Entry 8BWY (electron microscopy, 38.00 A resolution (very low resolution: no residue pairs are listed; an interface is given only as per-side residue counts)); this record covers chains B and e of the 19 polymer chains in the assembly.

== Chain B ==
Name: Outer arm dynein beta heavy chain
Organism: Chlamydomonas reinhardtii
Reference sequence: I7M9J2 (I7M9J2_TETTS); numbering as in UniProt; present here: 1-2724, 2730-4595
Amino-acid sequence (4595 residues; numbered 1 to 4595 plus 4 insertion-coded residues; 4 numbers in that range are skipped by the numbering (no residue carries them; nothing is unmodelled there); the number before each row is that of its first residue; a row labelled like 2724A-2724D holds insertion residues (2724A, then the next letters in order)):
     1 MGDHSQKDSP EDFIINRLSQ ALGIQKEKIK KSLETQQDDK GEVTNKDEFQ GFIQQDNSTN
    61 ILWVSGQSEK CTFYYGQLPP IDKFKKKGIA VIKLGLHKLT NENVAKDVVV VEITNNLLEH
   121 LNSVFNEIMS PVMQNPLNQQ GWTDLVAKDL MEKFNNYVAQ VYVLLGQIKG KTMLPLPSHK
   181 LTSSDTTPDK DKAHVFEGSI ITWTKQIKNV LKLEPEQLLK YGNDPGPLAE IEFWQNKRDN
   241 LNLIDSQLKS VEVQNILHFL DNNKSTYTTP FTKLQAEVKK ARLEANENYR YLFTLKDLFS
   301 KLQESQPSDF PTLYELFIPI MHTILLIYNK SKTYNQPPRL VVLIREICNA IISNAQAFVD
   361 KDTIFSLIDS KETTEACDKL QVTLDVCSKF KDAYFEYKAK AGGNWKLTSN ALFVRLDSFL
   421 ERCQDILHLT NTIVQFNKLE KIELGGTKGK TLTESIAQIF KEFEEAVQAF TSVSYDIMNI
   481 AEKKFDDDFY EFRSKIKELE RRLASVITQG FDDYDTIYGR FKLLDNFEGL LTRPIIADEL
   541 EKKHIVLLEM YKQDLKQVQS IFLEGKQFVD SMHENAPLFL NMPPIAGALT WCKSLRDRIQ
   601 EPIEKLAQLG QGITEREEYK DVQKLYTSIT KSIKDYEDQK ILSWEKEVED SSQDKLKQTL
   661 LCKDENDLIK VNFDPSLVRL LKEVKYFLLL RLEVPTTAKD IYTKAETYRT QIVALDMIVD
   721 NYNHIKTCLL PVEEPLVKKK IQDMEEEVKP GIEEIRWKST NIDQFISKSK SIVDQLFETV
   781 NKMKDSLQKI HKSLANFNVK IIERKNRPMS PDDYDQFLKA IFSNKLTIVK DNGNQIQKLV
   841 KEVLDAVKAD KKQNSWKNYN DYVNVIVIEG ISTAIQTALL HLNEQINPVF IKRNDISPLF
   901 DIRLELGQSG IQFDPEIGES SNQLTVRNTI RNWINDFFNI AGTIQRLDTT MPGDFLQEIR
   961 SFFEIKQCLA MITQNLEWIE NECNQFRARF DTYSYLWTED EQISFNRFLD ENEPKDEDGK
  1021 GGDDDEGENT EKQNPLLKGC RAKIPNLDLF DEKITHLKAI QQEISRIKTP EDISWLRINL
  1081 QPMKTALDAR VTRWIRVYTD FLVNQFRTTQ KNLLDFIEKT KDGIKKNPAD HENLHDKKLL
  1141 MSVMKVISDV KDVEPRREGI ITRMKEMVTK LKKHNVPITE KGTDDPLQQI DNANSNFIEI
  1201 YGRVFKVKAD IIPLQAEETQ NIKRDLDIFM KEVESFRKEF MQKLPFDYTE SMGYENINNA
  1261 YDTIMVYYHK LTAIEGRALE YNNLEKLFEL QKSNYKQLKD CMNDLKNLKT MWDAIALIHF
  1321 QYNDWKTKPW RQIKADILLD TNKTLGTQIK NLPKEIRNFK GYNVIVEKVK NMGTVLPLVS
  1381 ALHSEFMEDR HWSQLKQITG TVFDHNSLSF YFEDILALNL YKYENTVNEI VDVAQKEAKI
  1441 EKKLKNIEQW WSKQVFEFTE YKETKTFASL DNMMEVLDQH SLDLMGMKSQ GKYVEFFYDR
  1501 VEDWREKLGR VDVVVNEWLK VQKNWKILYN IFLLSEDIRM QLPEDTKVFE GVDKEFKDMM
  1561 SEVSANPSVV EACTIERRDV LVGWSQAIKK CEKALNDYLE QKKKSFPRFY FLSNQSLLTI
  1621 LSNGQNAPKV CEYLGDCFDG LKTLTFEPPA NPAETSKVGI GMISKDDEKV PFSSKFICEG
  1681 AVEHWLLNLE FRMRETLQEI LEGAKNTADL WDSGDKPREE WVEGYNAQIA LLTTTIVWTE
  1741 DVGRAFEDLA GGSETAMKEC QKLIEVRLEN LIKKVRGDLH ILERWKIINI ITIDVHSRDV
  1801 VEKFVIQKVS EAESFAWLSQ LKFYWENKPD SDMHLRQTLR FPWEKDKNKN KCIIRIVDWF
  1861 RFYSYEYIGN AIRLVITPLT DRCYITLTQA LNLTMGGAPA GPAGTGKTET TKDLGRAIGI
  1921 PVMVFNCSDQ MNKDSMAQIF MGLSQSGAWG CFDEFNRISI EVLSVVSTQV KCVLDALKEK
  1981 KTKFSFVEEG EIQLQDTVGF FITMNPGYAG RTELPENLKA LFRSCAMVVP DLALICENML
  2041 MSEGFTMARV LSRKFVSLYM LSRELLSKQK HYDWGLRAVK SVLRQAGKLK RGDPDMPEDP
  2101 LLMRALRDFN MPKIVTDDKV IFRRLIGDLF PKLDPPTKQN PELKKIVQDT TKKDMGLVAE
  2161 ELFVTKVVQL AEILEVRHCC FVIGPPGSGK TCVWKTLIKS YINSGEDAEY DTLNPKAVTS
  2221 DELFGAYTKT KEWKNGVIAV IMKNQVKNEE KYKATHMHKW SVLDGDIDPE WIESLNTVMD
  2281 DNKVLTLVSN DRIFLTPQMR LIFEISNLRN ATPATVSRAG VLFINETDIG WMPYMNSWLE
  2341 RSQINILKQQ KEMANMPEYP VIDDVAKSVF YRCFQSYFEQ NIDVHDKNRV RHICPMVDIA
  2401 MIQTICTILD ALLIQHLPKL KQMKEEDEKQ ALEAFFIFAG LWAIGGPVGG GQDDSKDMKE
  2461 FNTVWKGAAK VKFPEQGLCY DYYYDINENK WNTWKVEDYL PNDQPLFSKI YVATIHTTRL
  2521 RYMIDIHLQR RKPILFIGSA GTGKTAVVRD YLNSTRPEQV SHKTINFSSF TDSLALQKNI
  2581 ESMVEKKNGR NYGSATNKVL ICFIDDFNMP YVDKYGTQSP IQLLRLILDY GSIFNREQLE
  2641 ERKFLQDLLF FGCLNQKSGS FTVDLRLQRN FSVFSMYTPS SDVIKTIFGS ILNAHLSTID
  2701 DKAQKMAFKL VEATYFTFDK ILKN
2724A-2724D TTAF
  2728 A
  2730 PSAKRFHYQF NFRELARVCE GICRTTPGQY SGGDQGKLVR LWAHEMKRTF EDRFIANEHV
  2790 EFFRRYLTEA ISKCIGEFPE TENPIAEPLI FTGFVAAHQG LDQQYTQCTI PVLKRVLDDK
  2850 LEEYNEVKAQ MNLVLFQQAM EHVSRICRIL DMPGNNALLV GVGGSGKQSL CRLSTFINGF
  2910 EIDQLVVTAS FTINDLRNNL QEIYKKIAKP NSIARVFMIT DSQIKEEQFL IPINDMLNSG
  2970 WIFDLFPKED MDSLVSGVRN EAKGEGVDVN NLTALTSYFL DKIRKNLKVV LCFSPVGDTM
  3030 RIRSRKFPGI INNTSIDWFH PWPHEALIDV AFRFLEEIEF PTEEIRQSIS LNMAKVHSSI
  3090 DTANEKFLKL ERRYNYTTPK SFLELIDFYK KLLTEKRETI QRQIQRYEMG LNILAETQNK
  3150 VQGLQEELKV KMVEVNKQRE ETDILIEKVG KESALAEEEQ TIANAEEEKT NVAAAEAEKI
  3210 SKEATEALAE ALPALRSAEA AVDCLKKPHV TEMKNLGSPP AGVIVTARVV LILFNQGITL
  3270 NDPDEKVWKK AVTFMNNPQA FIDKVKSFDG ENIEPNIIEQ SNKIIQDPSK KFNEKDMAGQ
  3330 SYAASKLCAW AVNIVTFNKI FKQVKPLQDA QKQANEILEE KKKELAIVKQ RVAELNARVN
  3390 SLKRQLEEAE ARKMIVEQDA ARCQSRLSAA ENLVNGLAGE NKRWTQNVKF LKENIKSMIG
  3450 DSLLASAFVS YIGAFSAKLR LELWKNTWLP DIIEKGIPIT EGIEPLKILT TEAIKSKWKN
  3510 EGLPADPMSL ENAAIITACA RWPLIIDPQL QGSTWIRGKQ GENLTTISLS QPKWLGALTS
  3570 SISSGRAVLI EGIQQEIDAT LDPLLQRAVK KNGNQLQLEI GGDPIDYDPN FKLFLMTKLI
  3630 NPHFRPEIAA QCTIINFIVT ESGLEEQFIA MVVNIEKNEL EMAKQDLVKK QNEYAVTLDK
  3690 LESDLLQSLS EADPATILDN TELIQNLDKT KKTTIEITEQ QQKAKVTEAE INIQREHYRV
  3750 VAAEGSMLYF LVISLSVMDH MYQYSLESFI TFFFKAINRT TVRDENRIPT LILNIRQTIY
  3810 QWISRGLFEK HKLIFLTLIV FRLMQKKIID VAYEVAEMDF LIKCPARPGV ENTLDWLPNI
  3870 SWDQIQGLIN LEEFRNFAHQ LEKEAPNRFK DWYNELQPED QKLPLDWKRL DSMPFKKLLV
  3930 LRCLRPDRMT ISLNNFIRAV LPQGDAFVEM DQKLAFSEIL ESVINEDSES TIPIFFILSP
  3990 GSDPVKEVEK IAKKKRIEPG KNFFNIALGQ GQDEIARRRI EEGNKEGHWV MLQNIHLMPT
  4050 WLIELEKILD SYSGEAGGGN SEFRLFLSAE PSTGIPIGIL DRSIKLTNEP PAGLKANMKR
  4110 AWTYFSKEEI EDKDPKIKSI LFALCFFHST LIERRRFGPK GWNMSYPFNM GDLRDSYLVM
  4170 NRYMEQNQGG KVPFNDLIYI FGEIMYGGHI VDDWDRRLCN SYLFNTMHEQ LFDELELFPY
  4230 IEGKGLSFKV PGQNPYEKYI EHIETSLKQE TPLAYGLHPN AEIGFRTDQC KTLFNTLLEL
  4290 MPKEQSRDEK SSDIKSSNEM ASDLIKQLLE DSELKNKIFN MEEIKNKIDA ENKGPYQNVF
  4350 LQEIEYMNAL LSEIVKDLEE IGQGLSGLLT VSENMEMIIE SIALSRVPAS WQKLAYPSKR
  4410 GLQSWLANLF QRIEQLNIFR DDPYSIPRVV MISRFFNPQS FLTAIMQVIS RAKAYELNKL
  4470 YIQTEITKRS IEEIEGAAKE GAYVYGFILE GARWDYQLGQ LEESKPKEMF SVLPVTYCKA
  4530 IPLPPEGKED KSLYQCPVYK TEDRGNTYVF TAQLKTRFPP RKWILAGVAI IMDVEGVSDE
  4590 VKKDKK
Not modelled in the structure: 1-7, 75-76, 172, 1002-1033, 1371-1438, 1829-1849, 1987, 2248-2252, 2355-2365, 2390-2393, 2418-2432, 2456-2460, 2724A-2724D, 2828-2834, 3067-3075, 3090-3101, 3269-3275, 3289, 3483-3488, 3834-3838, 3854-3859, 3964-3969, 4062-4066, 4178-4179, 4222-4238, 4288-4302, 4332-4337, 4481-4485, 4585-4595

== Chain e ==
Name: Flagellar outer dynein arm intermediate protein, putative
Organism: Chlamydomonas reinhardtii
Reference sequence: Q23FU1 (Q23FU1_TETTS); the author numbering skips numbers that UniProt does not, so the offset changes along the chain: 1-144 = UniProt 1-144; 815-1340 = UniProt 145-670
Amino-acid sequence (670 residues; each row starts with the number of its first residue; note: 670 numbers in that range are skipped by the numbering (no residue carries them; nothing is unmodelled there)):
     1 MAEYFTYSKK RKEFNNPINF QDTETRYGGI QNQVVNINQY VQRNPNFIDL DNIAELSEHS
    61 VNTERVKTGD RGMSHKEGGW PGNVDPNEAQ ETGRFKKRIE KDTSFPQAVK DLKEGVEKCI
   121 YQNNQIDLLE EYFEGETSEH VVEN
   815 LSSKTLMLFK DEKEICKRSV SEISWHPEGP TKVAVSYAIM RFQQMPEKMP TQAYVWDLLN
   875 PNSPEIKLMS PSAVTNISYN QKIPDQIGGG CYNGLLAVWD GRKGENPIMI SPVENSHYEP
   935 VTHFHWLMSK TGSECVTTST DGKVMWWDTR KFEAGPVEKL NIIEGLGENE EIIGGTALEY
   995 NVEAGPSKFL IGTESGSILT ANKKLKKPVE ITTRYGLDQG RHLGPVYSIN RSNQNPKYFL
  1055 SVGDWSCKIW VEDLKTPIIR TKYHGSYLSD GCWSPTRSGA FFLVRRDGWM DVWDYYYRQN
  1115 EIAFSHKVSD SPLTCIKINQ TGGAYHNSGK LCAIGDQDGT VTILELCDSL YTMQPKEKDI
  1175 INEMFEREYR KEKNLETIKK QQELAKRQVQ KDMGSQKEKW EKKKLEMIET AEASFHENLA
  1235 KNPVNEEEFN ELDSPSEKRK KTNQNQGREQ EEQSREEQEA SGNFNQQQQQ QQEEEQQQEG
  1295 EQQHHQNQEH QNGQGHENGQ EEGEENGEEG NQQENEGQEE NEQQQE
Not modelled in the structure: 1-17, 67-71, 82-94, 815, 963-986, 1276-1340

== How chain B and chain e interact ==
At this resolution (38 A) residue pairs are not listed: 40 residues of chain B and 41 of chain e lie at the interface.

== In short ==
40 residues of chain B and 41 residues of chain e are in contact.
Chain B is Outer arm dynein beta heavy chain and chain e is Flagellar outer dynein arm intermediate protein,
putative, both from Chlamydomonas reinhardtii; the structure, In situ outer dynein arm from Chlamydomonas
reinhardtii in a pre-power stroke state, was determined by electron microscopy together with 8BX8 from the
same study.
